Entry 7ONB (electron microscopy, 3.10 A resolution); this record covers chains C and I of the 11 polymer chains in the assembly.

== Chain C ==
Name: Splicing factor 3B subunit 1
Organism: Homo sapiens
UniProtKB: O75533 (SF3B1_HUMAN); residues 1-1304 here = UniProt positions 1-1304
Chain sequence (1304 residues; row label = number of the first residue in the row):
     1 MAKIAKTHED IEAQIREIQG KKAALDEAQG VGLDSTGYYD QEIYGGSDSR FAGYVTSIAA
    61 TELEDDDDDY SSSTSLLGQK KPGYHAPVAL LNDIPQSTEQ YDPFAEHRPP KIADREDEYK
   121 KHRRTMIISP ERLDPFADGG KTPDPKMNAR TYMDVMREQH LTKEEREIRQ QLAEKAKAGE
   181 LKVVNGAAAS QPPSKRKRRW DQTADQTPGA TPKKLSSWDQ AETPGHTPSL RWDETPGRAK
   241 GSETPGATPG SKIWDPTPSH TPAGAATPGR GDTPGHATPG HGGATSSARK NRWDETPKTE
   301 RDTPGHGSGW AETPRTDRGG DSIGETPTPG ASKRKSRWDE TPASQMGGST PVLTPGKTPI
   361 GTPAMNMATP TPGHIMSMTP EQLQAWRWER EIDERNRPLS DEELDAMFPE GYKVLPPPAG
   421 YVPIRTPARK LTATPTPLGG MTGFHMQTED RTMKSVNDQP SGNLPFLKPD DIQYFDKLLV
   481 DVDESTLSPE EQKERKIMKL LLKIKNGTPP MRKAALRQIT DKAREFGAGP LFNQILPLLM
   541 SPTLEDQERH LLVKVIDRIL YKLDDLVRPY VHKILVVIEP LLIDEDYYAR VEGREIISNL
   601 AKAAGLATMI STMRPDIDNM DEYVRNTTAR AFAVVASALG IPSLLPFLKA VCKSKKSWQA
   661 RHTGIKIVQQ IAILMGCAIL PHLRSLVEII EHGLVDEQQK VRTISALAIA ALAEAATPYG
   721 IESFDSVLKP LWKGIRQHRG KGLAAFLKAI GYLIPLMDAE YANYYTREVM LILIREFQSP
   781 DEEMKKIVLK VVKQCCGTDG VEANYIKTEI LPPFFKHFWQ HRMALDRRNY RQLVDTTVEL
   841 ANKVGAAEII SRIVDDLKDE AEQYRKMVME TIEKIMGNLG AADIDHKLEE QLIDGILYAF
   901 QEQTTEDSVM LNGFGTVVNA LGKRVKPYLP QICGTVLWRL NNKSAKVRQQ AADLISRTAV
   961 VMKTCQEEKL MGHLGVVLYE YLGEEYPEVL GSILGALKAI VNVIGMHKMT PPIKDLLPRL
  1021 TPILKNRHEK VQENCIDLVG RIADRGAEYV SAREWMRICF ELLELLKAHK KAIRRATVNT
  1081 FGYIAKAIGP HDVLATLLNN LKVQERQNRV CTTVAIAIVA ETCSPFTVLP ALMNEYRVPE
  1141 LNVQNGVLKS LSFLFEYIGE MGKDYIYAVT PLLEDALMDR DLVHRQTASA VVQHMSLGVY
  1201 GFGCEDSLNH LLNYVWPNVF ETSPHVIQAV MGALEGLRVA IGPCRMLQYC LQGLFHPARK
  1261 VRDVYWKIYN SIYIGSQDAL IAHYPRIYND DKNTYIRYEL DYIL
Unresolved in the structure: 1-487, 509
Small-molecule neighbours: spliceostatin A (form II) (SJT): L1066, K1067, A1068, H1069, R1074, R1075, V1078, V1110, C1111, V1114, F1153, Y1157
Reported in the primary citation:
  - mutagenesis - V1078A, V1078I: increased growth in response to SSA and SD6

== Chain I ==
Name: Splicing factor 3B subunit 2
Organism: Homo sapiens
UniProtKB: Q13435 (SF3B2_HUMAN); residue numbers follow UniProt; this construct covers 1-895
Chain sequence (895 residues; each row starts with the number of its first residue):
     1 MATEHPEPPK AELQLPPPPP PGHYGAWAAQ ELQAKLAEIG APIQGNREEL VERLQSYTRQ
    61 TGIVLNRPVL RGEDGDKAAP PPMSAQLPGI PMPPPPLGLP PLQPPPPPPP PPPGLGLGFP
   121 MAHPPNLGPP PPLRVGEPVA LSEEERLKLA QQQAALLMQQ EERAKQQGDH SLKEHELLEQ
   181 QKRAAVLLEQ ERQQEIAKMG TPVPRPPQDM GQIGVRTPLG PRVAAPVGPV GPTPTVLPMG
   241 APVPRPRGPP PPPGDENREM DDPSVGPKIP QALEKILQLK ESRQEEMNSQ QEEEEMETDA
   301 RSSLGQSASE TEEDTVSVSK KEKNRKRRNR KKKKKPQRVR GVSSESSGDR EKDSTRSRGS
   361 DSPAADVEIE YVTEEPEIYE PNFIFFKRIF EAFKLTDDVK KEKEKEPEKL DKLENSAAPK
   421 KKGFEEEHKD SDDDSSDDEQ EKKPEAPKLS KKKLRRMNRF TVAELKQLVA RPDVVEMHDV
   481 TAQDPKLLVH LKATRNSVPV PRHWCFKRKY LQGKRGIEKP PFELPDFIKR TGIQEMREAL
   541 QEKEEQKTMK SKMREKVRPK MGKIDIDYQK LHDAFFKWQT KPKLTIHGDL YYEGKEFETR
   601 LKEKKPGDLS DELRISLGMP VGPNAHKVPP PWLIAMQRYG PPPSYPNLKI PGLNSPIPES
   661 CSFGYHAGGW GKPPVDETGK PLYGDVFGTN AAEFQTKTEE EEIDRTPWGE LEPSDEESSE
   721 EEEEEESDED KPDETGFITP ADSGLITPGG FSSVPAGMET PELIELRKKK IEEAMDGSET
   781 PQLFTVLPEK RTATVGGAMM GSTHIYDMST VMSRKGPAPE LQGVEVALAP EELELDPMAM
   841 TQKYEEHVRE QQAQVEKEDF SDMVAEHAAK QKQKKRKAQP QDSRGGSKKY KEFKF
Unresolved in the structure: 1-457, 534-565, 603-604, 665-679, 688-895

== How chain C and chain I interact ==
Contacting residue pairs (101; chain C residue first):
  P1090(C) with Y568(I)
  H1091(C) with Y568(I)
  F1126(C) with Y568(I); L571(I); H572(I); F575(I), hydrophobic; F576(I), hydrophobic
  L1129(C) with F575(I), hydrophobic
  P1130(C) with I528(I), hydrophobic; I533(I); L571(I), hydrophobic; F575(I)
  A1131(C) with I533(I), hydrophobic
  M1133(C) with F522(I); I528(I), hydrophobic
  N1134(C) with L524(I); I533(I)
  R1137(C) with P521(I); F522(I); L524(I)
  D1164(C) with Q579(I), hydrogen bond (backbone-side chain)
  Y1165(C) with F575(I), hydrophobic; F576(I)
  Y1167(C) with K581(I); P582(I); L584(I), hydrophobic
  A1168(C) with F575(I), hydrophobic; Q579(I)
  P1171(C) with F522(I)
  L1172(C) with F522(I)
  D1175(C) with K519(I), salt bridge; P521(I); F522(I)
  M1178(C) with L511(I); K514(I); Y591(I), hydrogen bond
  D1179(C) with L511(I)
  R1180(C) with L511(I); Q512(I); K514(I)
  R1185(C) with K509(I), hydrogen bond (side chain-backbone); Y510(I); L511(I); Q512(I)
  D1206(C) with L584(I)
  S1207(C) with L584(I)
  N1209(C) with H587(I)
  H1210(C) with L584(I); T585(I), hydrogen bond
  N1213(C) with T585(I), hydrogen bond; I586(I), hydrogen bond (side chain-backbone); H587(I); D589(I), hydrogen bond (side chain-backbone); L590(I); Y591(I)
  Y1214(C) with Y591(I), hydrophobic
  W1216(C) with P501(I); L590(I)
  P1217(C) with P501(I), hydrophobic; H503(I), hydrogen bond (backbone-side chain); Y510(I); Y591(I)
  N1218(C) with Y510(I)
  F1220(C) with P501(I), hydrophobic; H503(I)
  E1221(C) with K509(I)
  R1245(C) with H587(I)
  Q1248(C) with N496(I); S497(I); V498(I); H587(I)
  Y1249(C) with V498(I), hydrophobic; H587(I), hydrogen bond (side chain-backbone)
  L1251(C) with L491(I)
  Q1252(C) with L488(I); S497(I), hydrogen bond; V498(I), hydrogen bond (side chain-backbone); P499(I); V500(I), hydrogen bond (side chain-backbone)
  G1253(C) with V500(I)
  F1255(C) with A482(I); L487(I), hydrophobic; L488(I); L491(I), hydrophobic
  H1256(C) with L488(I); W504(I)
  P1257(C) with H478(I); T481(I); A482(I), hydrophobic; L488(I)
  A1258(C) with W504(I), hydrophobic
  K1260(C) with W504(I), hydrogen bond (side chain-backbone)
  V1261(C) with W504(I), hydrophobic
  Y1265(C) with V500(I); P501(I)
  P1285(C) with L491(I), hydrophobic; T494(I)
  R1286(C) with H490(I), hydrogen bond (backbone-side chain)
  I1287(C) with L487(I), hydrophobic; H490(I)
  Y1288(C) with H490(I)
Interface residues without a listed pair, chain C (55 interface residues in all): G1089, T1127, Y1136, T1170, E1174, L1177, T1222
Interface residues without a listed pair, chain I (48 interface residues in all): D479, K492, R515, P525, K583, E596

== Overview ==
55 residues of chain C and 48 residues of chain I are in contact; the contacts include 14 hydrogen bonds and 1
salt bridge. Among the polar pairs are D1175(C)-K519(I), D1164(C)-Q579(I) and M1178(C)-Y591(I). Chain C binds
spliceostatin A (form II). From the paper: V1078A and V1078I of chain C increase growth in response to SSA and
SD6.
Chain C is Splicing factor 3B subunit 1 and chain I is Splicing factor 3B subunit 2, both from Homo sapiens;
the structure, Structure of the U2 5' module of the A3'-SSA complex, was determined by electron microscopy
(same publication as 7B0I, 7B91, 7B92, 7B9C, 7OMF and 7OPI).
